PDB entry 1V7O | X-ray diffraction, 2.62 A resolution | chains A and B

[Chain A (and B)]
Molecule: alanyl-tRNA synthetase
From: Pyrococcus horikoshii
Notes: chain B of this document is another copy of the same molecule, construct and numbering; everything in this record applies to it too
Reference sequence: O58307 (O58307_PYRHO); numbering as in UniProt (aligned over 1-157)
Chain sequence (165 residues; numbered 1 to 165; the number before each row is that of its first residue):
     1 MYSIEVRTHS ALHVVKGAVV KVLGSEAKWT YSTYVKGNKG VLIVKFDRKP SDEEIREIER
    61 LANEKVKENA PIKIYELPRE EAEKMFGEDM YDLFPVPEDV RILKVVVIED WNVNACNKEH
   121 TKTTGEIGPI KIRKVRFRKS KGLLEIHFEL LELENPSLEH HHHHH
Disordered / not traced: 156-165 (chain B: 154-165)
Differences from the reference sequence: modified residue (1, 85, 90); expression tag (158-165)
Modified residues: Mse1 (selenomethionine; parent Met); Mse85 (selenomethionine; parent Met); Mse90 (selenomethionine; parent Met)
UniProt features mapped onto this chain:
  - binding site (Zn(2+)): His9, His13, Cys116, His120
  - mutagenesis: Thr30 (T30V: Significant deacylation of correctly charged L-alanyl-tRNA(Ala) occurs)
What the authors report for this chain:
  - conformationally variable residues (side-chain flip): His9
  - self-association interface (contacts with another copy of this molecule): Tyr31, Phe94
  - mutagenesis - T30V: increased catalytic activity on Ala-tRNAAla
  - mutagenesis - T30V: unchanged catalytic activity on Ser-tRNAAla

[Interface between chain A and chain B]
Pairs across the interface (21; chain A residue first):
  Lys28(A) - Ser140(B)
  Trp29(A) - Ser140(B)  hydrogen bond
  Trp29(A) - Lys141(B)
  Tyr31(A) - Leu93(B)  hydrogen bond (side chain-backbone)
  Tyr31(A) - Phe94(B)  hydrophobic
  Tyr31(A) - Pro95(B)
  Lys45(A) - Ser140(B)  hydrogen bond (side chain-backbone)
  Lys45(A) - Lys141(B)
  Glu88(A) - Arg138(B)  salt bridge
  Glu88(A) - Lys141(B)
  Leu93(A) - Tyr31(B)  hydrogen bond (backbone-side chain)
  Leu93(A) - Lys141(B)
  Phe94(A) - Tyr31(B)
  Phe94(A) - Phe94(B)  hydrophobic
  Pro95(A) - Tyr31(B)
  Pro95(A) - Lys141(B)
  Ser140(A) - Trp29(B)  hydrogen bond
  Lys141(A) - Trp29(B)
  Lys141(A) - Lys45(B)
  Lys141(A) - Asp92(B)
  Lys141(A) - Leu93(B)
Interface residues without a listed pair, chain A (12 interface residues in all): Glu26, Asp92
Interface residues without a listed pair, chain B (14 interface residues in all): Lys28, Glu88, Lys139, Gly142

[Overview]
The interface between chain A and chain B involves 12 residues on one side and 14 on the other; the contacts
include 5 hydrogen bonds and 1 salt bridge. Polar pairs include Glu88(A)-Arg138(B), Trp29(A)-Ser140(B) and
Tyr31(A)-Leu93(B). The paper reports that T30V of chain A increases catalytic activity on Ala-tRNAAla;
conformational variability at His9(A).
Chain A and chain B are both alanyl-tRNA synthetase (Pyrococcus horikoshii); the structure, Alanyl-tRNA
synthetase editing domain homologue protein from Pyrococcus horikoshii, was determined by X-ray diffraction
together with 1WNU and 1WXO from the same study.
